Entry 5Z21 (X-ray diffraction, 2.30 A resolution); this record covers chains A and D of the 4 polymer chains in the assembly.

[Chain A (and D)]
Molecule: D-lactate dehydrogenase
From: Fusobacterium nucleatum subsp. nucleatum (strain ATCC 25586 / CIP 101130 / JCM 8532 / LMG 13131)
Notes: EC 1.1.1.28; chain D of this document is another copy of the same molecule, construct and numbering; everything in this record applies to it too
UniProt: Q8RG11 (Q8RG11_FUSNN); numbering as in UniProt (aligned over 1-335)
Chain sequence (358 residues; numbered -22 to 335; the number before each row is that of its first residue; numbers below 1 keep their minus sign (Met-22 is residue -22)):
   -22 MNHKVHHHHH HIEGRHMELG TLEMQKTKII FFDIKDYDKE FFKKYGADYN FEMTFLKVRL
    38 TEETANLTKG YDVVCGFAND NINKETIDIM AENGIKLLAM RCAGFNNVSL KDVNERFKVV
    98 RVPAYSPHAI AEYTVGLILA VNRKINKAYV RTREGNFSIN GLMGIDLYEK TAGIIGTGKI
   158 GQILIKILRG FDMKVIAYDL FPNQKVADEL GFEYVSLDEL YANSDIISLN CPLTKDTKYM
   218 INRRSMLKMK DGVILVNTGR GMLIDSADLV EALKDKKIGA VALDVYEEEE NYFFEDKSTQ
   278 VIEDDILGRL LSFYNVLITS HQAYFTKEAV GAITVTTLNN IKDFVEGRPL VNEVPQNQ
Disordered / not traced: -22 to 3, 334-335 (chain D: -22 to 2, 334-335)
Differences from the reference sequence: expression tag (-22 to 0)
Residues lining bound ligands:
  - NADH (NAI; 1,4-dihydronicotinamide adenine dinucleotide): Ala80, Gly81, Pro100, Tyr102, Ile107, Ile152, Gly153, Thr154, Gly155, Lys156, Ile157, Gly158, Tyr175, Asp176, Leu177, Phe178, Asn207, Cys208, Pro209, Leu210, Asp213, Thr214, Thr235, Gly236, Arg237, Asp261, Val262, His298, Ala300, Tyr301
  - oxamic acid (OXM): Ala55, Cys79, Ala80, Gly81, Tyr102, Arg237, His298, Tyr301

[Interface between chain A and chain D]
Contacting residue pairs - 5 pairs, chain A then chain D:
  Lys124(A) - Glu131(D)  salt bridge
  Arg130(A) - Leu288(D)  hydrogen bond (side chain-backbone)
  Glu131(A) - Lys124(D)  salt bridge
  Glu131(A) - Val127(D)
  Leu288(A) - Arg130(D)
Also at the interface, not in a pair above, chain A (6 interface residues in all): Val127, Ser289
Also at the interface, not in a pair above, chain D (6 interface residues in all): Ser289

[Overview]
The chain A/chain D interface involves 6 residues from each chain; the contacts include 1 hydrogen bond and 2
salt bridges. Polar contacts include Lys124(A)-Glu131(D) and Arg130(A)-Leu288(D). Bound to chain A: NADH and
oxamic acid.
Both chains are D-lactate dehydrogenase (Fusobacterium nucleatum subsp. nucleatum (strain ATCC 25586 / CIP
101130 / JCM 8532 / LMG 13131)). Entry 5Z21 (The ternary structure of D-lactate dehydrogenase from
Fusobacterium nucleatum with NADH and oxamate) was determined by X-ray diffraction, deposited together with
5Z1Z, 5Z20, 6ABI and 6ABJ.
